PDB entry 1S0M | X-ray diffraction, 2.70 A resolution | chains C and A of the 3 polymer chains in the assembly

[Chain C]
Molecule: 13-nt DNA strand
Sequence (13 nucleotides; row label = number of the first residue in the row):
  1801 GGGGGAAGGA TTT

[Chain A]
Name: DNA polymerase IV
Organism: Sulfolobus solfataricus
Notes: EC 2.7.7.7
UniProtKB: Q97W02 (DPO42_SULSO); residues 1-352 here = UniProt positions 1-352
Sequence (352 residues; row label = number of the first residue in the row):
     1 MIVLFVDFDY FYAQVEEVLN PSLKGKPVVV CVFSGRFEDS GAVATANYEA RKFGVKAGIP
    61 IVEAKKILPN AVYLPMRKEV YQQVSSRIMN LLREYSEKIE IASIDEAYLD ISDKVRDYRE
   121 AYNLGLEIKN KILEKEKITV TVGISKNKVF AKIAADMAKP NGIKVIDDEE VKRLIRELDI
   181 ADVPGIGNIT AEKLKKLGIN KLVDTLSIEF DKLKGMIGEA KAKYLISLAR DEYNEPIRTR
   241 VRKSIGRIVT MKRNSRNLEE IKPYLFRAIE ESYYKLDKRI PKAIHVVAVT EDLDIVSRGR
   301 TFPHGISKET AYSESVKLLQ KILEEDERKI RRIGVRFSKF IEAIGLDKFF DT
Unresolved in the structure: 342-352
Bound ions: Ca2+ site 1: Asp7, Phe8, Asp105 (together with 2'-deoxyadenosine 5'-triphosphate); Ca2+ site 2: Ala181, Ile186; Ca2+ site 3 near Asp294 (its only coordinating residue here)
Residues lining bound ligands: 2'-deoxyadenosine 5'-triphosphate (DTP): Asp7, Phe8, Asp9, Tyr10, Phe11, Ala44, Thr45, Tyr48, Arg51, Ala57, Gly58, Asp105, Lys159
Swiss-Prot annotation at these positions:
  - active site: Glu106
  - binding site (Mg(2+)): Asp7, Asp105
  - site: Tyr12 (Substrate discrimination)
  - mutagenesis: Asp105 to Glu106 (Loss of function), Glu342 to Thr352 (Almost complete loss of interaction with PCNA)

[Chain C / chain A interface]
Residue-residue contacts - 22 pairs, chain C then chain A:
  DA1806(C) with Thr301(A), sugar contact; Lys339(A), salt bridge to the phosphate
  DA1807(C) with Arg300(A), phosphate contact; Thr301(A), hydrogen bond to the phosphate
  DG1808(C) with Ser297(A), sugar contact; Arg298(A), salt bridge to the phosphate; Gly299(A), hydrogen bond to the phosphate
  DG1809(C) with Val296(A), phosphate contact; Ser297(A), hydrogen bond to the phosphate; Arg298(A), salt bridge to the phosphate
  DT1811(C) with Ile189(A), phosphate contact; Thr190(A), phosphate contact; Lys193(A), salt bridge to the phosphate; Lys221(A), phosphate contact
  DT1812(C) with Gly185(A), phosphate contact; Gly187(A), hydrogen bond to the phosphate; Asn188(A), phosphate contact; Ile189(A), hydrogen bond to the phosphate; Thr190(A), hydrogen bond to the phosphate; Lys221(A), sugar contact
  DT1813(C) with Pro184(A), phosphate contact; Gly185(A), hydrogen bond to the phosphate
Other interface residues (no listed pair), chain A (16 interface residues in all): Ile186

[Overview]
7 residues of chain C face 16 of chain A across their interface; the contacts include 7 hydrogen bonds and 4
salt bridges. Among the polar pairs are DA1807(C)-Thr301(A), DG1808(C)-Gly299(A) and DG1809(C)-Ser297(A).
Bound to chain A: 2'-deoxyadenosine 5'-triphosphate.
Chain C is a 13-nt DNA strand and chain A is DNA polymerase IV (Sulfolobus solfataricus); the structure,
Crystal structure of a Benzo[a]pyrene Diol Epoxide adduct in a ternary complex with a DNA polymerase, was
determined by X-ray diffraction.
